Entry 6A96 (electron microscopy, 3.51 A resolution); this record covers chains B and A of the 8 polymer chains in the assembly.

[Chain B]
Name: Gamma-aminobutyric acid receptor subunit beta-3
Organism: Homo sapiens
Reference sequence: P28472 (GBRB3_HUMAN); residues -24 to 448 here correspond to UniProt positions 1-473 (UniProt number = residue number + 25)
Sequence (366 residues; row label = number of the first residue in the row; note: 107 numbers in that range are skipped by the numbering (no residue carries them; nothing is unmodelled there); numbers below 1 keep their minus sign (Met-24 is residue -24)):
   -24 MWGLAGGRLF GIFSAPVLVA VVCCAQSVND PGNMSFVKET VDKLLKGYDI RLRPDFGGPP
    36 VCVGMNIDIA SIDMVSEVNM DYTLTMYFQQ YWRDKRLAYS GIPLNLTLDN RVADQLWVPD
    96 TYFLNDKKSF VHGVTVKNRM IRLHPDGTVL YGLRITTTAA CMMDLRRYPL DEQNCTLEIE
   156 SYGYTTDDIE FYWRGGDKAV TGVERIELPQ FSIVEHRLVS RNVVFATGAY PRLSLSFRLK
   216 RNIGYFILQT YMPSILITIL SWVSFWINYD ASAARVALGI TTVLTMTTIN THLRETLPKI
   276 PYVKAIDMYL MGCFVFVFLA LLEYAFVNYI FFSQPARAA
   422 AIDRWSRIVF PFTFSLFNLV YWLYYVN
Unresolved in the structure: -24 to 7, 448
Sequence notes: linker (308-314)
Cystine bridges: Cys136-Cys150
Glycans and other covalent adducts: N-acetylglucosamine (NAG) linked to Asn80; glycan linked to Asn149
Ligand contacts: gamma-amino-butanoic acid (ABU): Glu155, Ser156, Tyr157, Phe200, Thr202, Tyr205
UniProt features mapped onto this chain:
  - binding site (benzamidine): Asp95 to Tyr97, Glu155 to Tyr157, Phe200
  - binding site (4-aminobutanoate): Tyr97, Glu155, Tyr157, Thr202
  - binding site (histamine): Tyr97, Ser156, Tyr157, Thr202
  - glycosylation (N-linked (GlcNAc...) asparagine): Asn8, Asn80, Asn149
What the authors report for this chain:
  - post-translational modification sites: Asn80, Asn149
  - binding site for gamma-amino-butanoic acid: Glu155, Tyr157, Phe200, Thr202, Tyr205
  - conformationally variable residues (domain motion, helix shift): Gly32, Pro144, Ala248

[Chain A]
Name: Gamma-aminobutyric acid receptor subunit alpha-5
Organism: Homo sapiens
Reference sequence: P31644 (GBRA5_HUMAN); residues -30 to 431 here correspond to UniProt positions 1-462 (UniProt number = residue number + 31)
Sequence (392 residues; row label = number of the first residue in the row; note: 70 numbers in that range are skipped by the numbering (no residue carries them; nothing is unmodelled there); numbers below 1 keep their minus sign (Met-30 is residue -30)):
   -30 MDNGMFSGFI MIKNLLLFCI SMNLSSHFGF SQMPTSSVKD ETNDNITIFT RILDGLLDGY
    30 DNRLRPGLGE RITQVRTDIY VTSFGPVSDT EMEYTIDVFF RQSWKDERLR FKGPMQRLPL
    90 NNLLASKIWT PDTFFHNGKK SIAHNMTTPN KLLRLEDDGT LLYTMRLTIS AECPMQLEDF
   150 PMDAHACPLK FGSYAYPNSE VVYVWTNGST KSVVVAEDGS RLNQYHLMGQ TVGTENISTS
   210 TGEYTIMTAH FHLKRKIGYF VIQTYLPCIM TVILSQVSFW LNRESVPART VFGVTTVLTM
   270 TTLSISARNS LPKVAYATAM DWFIAVCYAF VFSALIEFAT VNYFTKSQPA RAA
   393 KIDKMSRIVF PVLFGTFNLV YWATYLNREP VIKGAASPK
Unresolved in the structure: -30 to 13, 421-431
Sequence notes: linker (316-322)
Cystine bridges: Cys142-Cys156, Cys237-Cys296
Glycans and other covalent adducts: N-acetylglucosamine (NAG) linked to Asn114, Asn205
Ligand contacts: gamma-amino-butanoic acid (ABU): Arg70, Leu121, Thr133
UniProt features mapped onto this chain:
  - binding site (4-aminobutanoate): Arg70, Thr133
  - glycosylation (N-linked (GlcNAc...) asparagine): Asn14, Asn114, Asn176, Asn205
What the authors report for this chain:
  - post-translational modification sites: Asn114, Asn205
  - binding site for gamma-amino-butanoic acid: Arg70

[Chain B / chain A interface]
Contacting residue pairs (53):
  Ile25(B) with Asn90(A); Leu92(A), hydrophobic
  Arg26(B) with Leu22(A); Asp23(A), salt bridge; Leu26(A); Leu89(A); Asn90(A); Leu92(A); Leu93(A)
  Phe31(B) with Phe18(A), hydrophobic; Leu87(A), hydrophobic
  Gly32(B) with Met84(A)
  Met55(B) with Asn192(A)
  Arg71(B) with Ile15(A)
  Asp95(B) with Thr117(A)
  Thr96(B) with Thr116(A), hydrogen bond (backbone-side chain)
  Tyr97(B) with Asn119(A)
  Phe98(B) with Met115(A), hydrophobic
  Asp101(B) with Met115(A); Arg135(A), salt bridge
  Lys102(B) with His113(A)
  Ser104(B) with Met115(A)
  Val106(B) with Met115(A)
  Leu128(B) with Thr116(A)
  Met137(B) with Arg190(A)
  Tyr157(B) with Asn119(A); Lys120(A); Leu121(A); Thr133(A), hydrogen bond; Met134(A), hydrogen bond (side chain-backbone); Arg135(A)
  Gly158(B) with Leu121(A); Arg123(A), hydrogen bond (backbone-side chain)
  Tyr159(B) with Pro88(A), hydrophobic
  Thr160(B) with Arg123(A)
  Asp163(B) with Pro88(A)
  Phe200(B) with Phe68(A), hydrophobic
  Ala201(B) with Arg70(A)
  Thr202(B) with Arg70(A)
  Tyr205(B) with Arg123(A)
  Ile255(B) with Phe261(A), hydrophobic; Thr264(A)
  Leu259(B) with Thr268(A)
  Arg269(B) with Tyr228(A); Gln232(A), hydrogen bond
  Glu270(B) with Asn278(A), hydrogen bond
  Ile275(B) with Tyr228(A)
  Pro276(B) with Asn192(A); Gly227(A); Tyr228(A)
  Val278(B) with Ile231(A), hydrophobic
  Asn303(B) with Asn251(A); Ser254(A), hydrogen bond
Also at the interface, not in a pair above, chain B (49 interface residues in all): Asp24, Leu27, Asp30, Val93, Pro94, Leu99, Lys103, Ile130, Val251, Asn265, Thr266, Lys274, Phe289, Leu296, Ala300, Tyr304
Also at the interface, not in a pair above, chain A (48 interface residues in all): Thr19, Lys96, Gln193, Lys225, Pro236, Met239, Leu243, Trp249, Leu250, Val260, Ser275

[In short]
49 residues of chain B and 48 residues of chain A are in contact; the contacts include 7 hydrogen bonds and 2
salt bridges. Among the polar pairs are Arg26(B)-Asp23(A), Asp101(B)-Arg135(A) and Thr96(B)-Thr116(A). From
the paper: a binding site for gamma-amino-butanoic acid at Glu155(B), Tyr157(B) and Arg70(A) among others;
modification sites Asn80(B), Asn149(B) and Asn114(A) among others.
Here chain B is Gamma-aminobutyric acid receptor subunit beta-3 and chain A is Gamma-aminobutyric acid
receptor subunit alpha-5, both from Homo sapiens. Entry 6A96 (Cryo-EM structure of the human alpha5beta3 GABAA
receptor in complex with GABA and Nb25) was determined by electron microscopy.
